Entry 4Y8M (X-ray diffraction, 2.80 A resolution); this record covers chains F and G of the 28 polymer chains in the assembly.

Chain F:
Molecule: Probable proteasome subunit alpha type-7
Source organism: Saccharomyces cerevisiae S288c
Notes: EC 3.4.25.1
UniProt: P21242 (PSA7_YEAST); residues -3 to 284 here correspond to UniProt positions 1-288 (UniProt number = residue number + 4)
Sequence (288 residues; row label = number of the first residue in the row; numbers below 1 keep their minus sign (Met-3 is residue -3)):
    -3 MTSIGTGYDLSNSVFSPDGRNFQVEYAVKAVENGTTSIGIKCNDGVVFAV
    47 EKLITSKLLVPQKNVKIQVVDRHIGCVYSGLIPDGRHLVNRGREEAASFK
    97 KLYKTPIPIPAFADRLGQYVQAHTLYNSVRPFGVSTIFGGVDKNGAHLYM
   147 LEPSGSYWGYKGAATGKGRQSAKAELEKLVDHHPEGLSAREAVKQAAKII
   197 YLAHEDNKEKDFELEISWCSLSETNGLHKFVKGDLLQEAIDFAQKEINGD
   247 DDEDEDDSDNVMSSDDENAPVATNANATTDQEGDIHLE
Unresolved in the structure: -3 to 1, 245-284

Chain G:
Molecule: Proteasome subunit alpha type-1
Source organism: Saccharomyces cerevisiae S288c
Notes: EC 3.4.25.1
UniProt: P21243 (PSA1_YEAST); residues -8 to 243 here correspond to UniProt positions 1-252 (UniProt number = residue number + 9)
Sequence (252 residues; each row starts with the number of its first residue; numbers below 1 keep their minus sign (Met-8 is residue -8)):
    -8 MSGAAAASAAGYDRHITIFSPEGRLYQVEYAFKATNQTNINSLAVRGKDC
    42 TVVISQKKVPDKLLDPTTVSYIFCISRTIGMVVNGPIPDARNAALRAKAE
    92 AAEFRYKYGYDMPCDVLAKRMANLSQIYTQRAYMRPLGVILTFVSVDEEL
   142 GPSIYKTDPAGYYVGYKATATGPKQQEITTNLENHFKKSKIDHINEESWE
   192 KVVEFAITHMIDALGTEFSKNDLEVGVATKDKFFTLSAENIEERLVAIAE
   242 QD
Unresolved in the structure: -8 to 1, 243
Metal / ion sites: Mg2+: Thr8, Tyr119, Arg122, Met125

How chain F and chain G interact:
Residue-residue contacts (62; chain F residue first):
  Thr2(F) with His6(G)
  Gly3(F) with His6(G)
  Tyr4(F) with Arg5(G); His6(G); Tyr21(G)
  Ser9(F) with Arg126(G)
  Val10(F) with His6(G); Gln18(G)
  Phe11(F) with Gln18(G), hydrogen bond (backbone-side chain); Tyr21(G); Ala22(G), hydrophobic; Ala25(G), hydrophobic; Arg126(G); Pro127(G)
  Ser12(F) with Tyr21(G)
  Pro13(F) with Tyr21(G), hydrophobic; Lys24(G), hydrogen bond (backbone-side chain)
  Asp14(F) with Lys24(G)
  Gly15(F) with Tyr21(G); Ala25(G)
  Lys37(F) with Asp56(G), salt bridge
  Asp110(F) with Arg82(G)
  Gln114(F) with Arg82(G), hydrogen bond (side chain-backbone); Asn83(G); Leu86(G)
  Gln117(F) with Pro79(G); Asp80(G); Asn83(G), hydrogen bond; Arg126(G)
  Thr120(F) with Arg126(G), hydrogen bond (backbone-side chain)
  Leu121(F) with Tyr124(G); Arg126(G)
  Tyr122(F) with Tyr124(G); Met125(G), hydrophobic
  Ser150(F) with Pro79(G)
  Gly151(F) with Pro79(G)
  Ser152(F) with Ile78(G); Pro79(G)
  Tyr153(F) with Arg82(G), hydrogen bond (backbone-side chain)
  Trp154(F) with Leu55(G), hydrophobic; Thr59(G); Val60(G), hydrophobic; Ser61(G); Tyr62(G); Ile78(G), hydrophobic; Arg82(G)
  Gly155(F) with Leu55(G); Asp56(G), hydrogen bond (backbone-backbone); Thr59(G), hydrogen bond (backbone-side chain)
  Tyr156(F) with Leu54(G); Leu55(G), hydrophobic; Asp56(G)
  Lys157(F) with Lys53(G); Leu54(G), hydrogen bond (backbone-backbone); Leu55(G)
  Gly158(F) with Leu54(G), hydrogen bond (backbone-backbone)
  Lys169(F) with Leu54(G)
  Leu172(F) with Leu54(G), hydrophobic
  Glu173(F) with Lys53(G); Leu54(G)
  Val176(F) with Leu54(G), hydrophobic
  Asp177(F) with Lys53(G), salt bridge
Interface residues without a listed pair, chain F (32 interface residues in all): Tyr145
Interface residues without a listed pair, chain G (29 interface residues in all): Asp52, Pro57, Leu128, Gly129

In short:
The interface between chain F and chain G involves 32 residues on one side and 29 on the other; the contacts
include 10 hydrogen bonds and 2 salt bridges. Polar contacts include Lys37(F)-Asp56(G), Asp177(F)-Lys53(G) and
Phe11(F)-Gln18(G). Thr8(G), Tyr119(G), Arg122(G) and Met125(G) form the Mg2+ site.
Here chain F is Probable proteasome subunit alpha type-7 and chain G is Proteasome subunit alpha type-1, both
from Saccharomyces cerevisiae S288c. Entry 4Y8M (Yeast 20S proteasome beta7-delta7_Cter mutant) was determined
by X-ray diffraction together with 4Y69, 4Y6A, 4Y6V, 4Y6Z, 4Y70, 4Y74 and 34 further entries from the same
study.
